PDB entry 8A19 | X-ray diffraction, 2.36 A resolution | chains A and B

# Chain A
Name: L1E4v1
Organism: synthetic construct
Sequence (1347 residues; each row starts with the number of its first residue):
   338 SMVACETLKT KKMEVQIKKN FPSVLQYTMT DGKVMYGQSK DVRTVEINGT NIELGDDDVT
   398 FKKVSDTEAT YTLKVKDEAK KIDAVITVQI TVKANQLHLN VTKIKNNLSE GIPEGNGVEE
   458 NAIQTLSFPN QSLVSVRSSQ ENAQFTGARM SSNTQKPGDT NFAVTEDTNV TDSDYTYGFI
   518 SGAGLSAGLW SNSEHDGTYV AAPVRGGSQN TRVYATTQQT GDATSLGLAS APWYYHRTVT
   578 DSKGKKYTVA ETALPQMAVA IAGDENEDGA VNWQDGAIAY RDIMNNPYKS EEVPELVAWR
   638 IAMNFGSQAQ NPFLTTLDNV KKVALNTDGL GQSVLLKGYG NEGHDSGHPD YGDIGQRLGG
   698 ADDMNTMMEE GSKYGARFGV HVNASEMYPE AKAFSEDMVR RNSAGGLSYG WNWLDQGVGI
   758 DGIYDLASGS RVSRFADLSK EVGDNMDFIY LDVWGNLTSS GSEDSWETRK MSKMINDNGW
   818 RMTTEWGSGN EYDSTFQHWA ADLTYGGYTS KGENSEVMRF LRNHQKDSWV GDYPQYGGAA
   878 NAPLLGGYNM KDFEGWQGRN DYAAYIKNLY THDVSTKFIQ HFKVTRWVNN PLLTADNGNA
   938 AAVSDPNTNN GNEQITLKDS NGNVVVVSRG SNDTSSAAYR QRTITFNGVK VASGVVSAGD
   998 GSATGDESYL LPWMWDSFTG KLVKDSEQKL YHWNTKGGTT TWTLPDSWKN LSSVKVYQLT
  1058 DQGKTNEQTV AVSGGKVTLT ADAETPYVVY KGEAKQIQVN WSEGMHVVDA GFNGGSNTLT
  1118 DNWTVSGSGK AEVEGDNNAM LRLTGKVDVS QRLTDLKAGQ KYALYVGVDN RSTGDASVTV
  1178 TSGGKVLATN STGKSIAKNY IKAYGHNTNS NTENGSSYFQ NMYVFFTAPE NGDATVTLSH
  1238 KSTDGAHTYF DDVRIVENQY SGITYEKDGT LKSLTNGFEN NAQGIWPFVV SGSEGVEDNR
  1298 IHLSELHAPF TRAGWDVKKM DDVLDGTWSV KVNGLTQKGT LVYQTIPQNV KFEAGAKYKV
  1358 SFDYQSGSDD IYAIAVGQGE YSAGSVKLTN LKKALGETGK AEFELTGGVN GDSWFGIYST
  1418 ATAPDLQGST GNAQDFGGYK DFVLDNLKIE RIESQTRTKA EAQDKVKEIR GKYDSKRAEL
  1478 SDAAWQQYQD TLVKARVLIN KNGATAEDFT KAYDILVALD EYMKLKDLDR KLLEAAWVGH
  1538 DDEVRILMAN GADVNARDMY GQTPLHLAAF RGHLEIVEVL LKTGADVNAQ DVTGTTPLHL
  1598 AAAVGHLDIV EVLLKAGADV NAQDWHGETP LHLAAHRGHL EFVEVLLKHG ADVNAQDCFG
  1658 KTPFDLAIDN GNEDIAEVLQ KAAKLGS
Not modelled in the structure: 1683-1684
Cystine bridges: C342-C1655
Ion coordination: Mn2+ site 1: D601, N603, D605, A607, D612; Mn2+ site 2: E727, D752, H1299; Mn2+ site 3: G1108, N1135, A1136, D1248; Mn2+ site 4: G1274, E1276, D1322, W1325, D1442
Reported in the primary citation:
  - contacts within the chain: T1590-T1592 (hydrogen bond)

# Chain B
Name: 6-(2-methoxyethoxy)-11,15-dimethyl-8-oxa-2,11,15,19,21,23-hexazatetracyclo[15.6.1.13,7.020,24]pentacosa-1(23), 3(25), 4,6,17,20(24), 21-heptaen-10-one
Sequence (11 residues; row label = number of the first residue in the row):
     1 XPXLALLAAX X
Modified / non-standard residues: 1Y6 (4-fluorobenzoic acid) at position 1, HPE (homophenylalanine) at position 3, BAL (beta-alanine) at position 10, KQ9 (1-[(dimethylamino)methyl]cyclobutan-1-amine) at position 11; A5, A8, A9 (alpha-aminoisobutyric acid; AIB)

# Interface between chain A and chain B
Pairs across the interface - 30 pairs, chain A then chain B:
  L1530(A) with 1Y6_1(B)
  E1531(A) with 1Y6_1(B)
  W1534(A) with 1Y6_1(B); P2(B); L4(B), hydrophobic
  D1555(A) with 1Y6_1(B)
  Y1557(A) with 1Y6_1(B); P2(B); HPE_3(B)
  Q1559(A) with P2(B), hydrogen bond (side chain-backbone); HPE_3(B); L4(B), hydrogen bond (side chain-backbone)
  H1563(A) with L4(B)
  L1564(A) with 1Y6_1(B); L4(B), hydrophobic
  F1567(A) with L4(B), hydrophobic; L7(B), hydrophobic; A8(B)
  T1590(A) with HPE_3(B); A5(B)
  T1592(A) with A5(B)
  L1597(A) with L4(B), hydrophobic
  A1600(A) with A8(B)
  V1601(A) with A8(B)
  L1630(A) with A9(B)
  H1633(A) with A9(B)
  R1634(A) with L7(B); A8(B), hydrogen bond (side chain-backbone); A9(B), hydrogen bond (side chain-backbone); BAL_10(B)
Also at the interface, not in a pair above, chain A (19 interface residues in all): D1588, V1589
Also at the interface, not in a pair above, chain B (10 interface residues in all): KQ9_11
The authors on this interface:
  - interface residues, chain A: W1534(A), Y1557(A), V1589(A), T1590(A), T1592(A), A1600(A)

# Summary
Chain A and chain B form an interface of 19 and 10 residues respectively; the contacts include 4 hydrogen
bonds. Among the polar pairs are Q1559(A)-P2(B), Q1559(A)-L4(B) and R1634(A)-A8(B). The paper reports
interface residues W1534(A), Y1557(A) and V1589(A) among others; contacts within the chain involving T1590(A)
and T1592(A).
Here chain A is L1E4v1 (synthetic construct) and chain B is
6-(2-methoxyethoxy)-11,15-dimethyl-8-oxa-2,11,15,19,21,23-hexazatetracyclo[15.6.1.13,7.020,24]pentacosa-1(23),
3(25), 4,6,17,20(24), 21-heptaen-10-one. Entry 8A19 (Structure of a leucinostatin derivative) was determined
by X-ray diffraction, deposited together with 8A1A.
